8US8 - chains L and R of the 5 polymer chains in the assembly; structure by X-ray diffraction, 2.56 A resolution.

# Chain L
Name: B1E11K Fab A Kappa Light Chain
Organism: Homo sapiens
Notes: antibody fragment or engineered binder
Amino-acid sequence (215 residues; numbered 1 to 214 plus 1 insertion-coded residue; the number before each row is that of its first residue):
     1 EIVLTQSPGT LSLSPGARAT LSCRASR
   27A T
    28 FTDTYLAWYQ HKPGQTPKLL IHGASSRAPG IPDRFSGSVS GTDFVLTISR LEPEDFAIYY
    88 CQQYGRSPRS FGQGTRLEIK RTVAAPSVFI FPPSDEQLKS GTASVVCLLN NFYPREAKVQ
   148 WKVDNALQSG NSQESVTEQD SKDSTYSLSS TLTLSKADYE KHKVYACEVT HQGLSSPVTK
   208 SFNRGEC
Disordered / not traced: 213-214
Disulfides: Cys23-Cys88, Cys134-Cys194

# Chain R
Name: Ring-infected erythrocyte surface antigen peptide
Reference sequence: P13830 (RESA_PLAFF); residues 1-16 here correspond to UniProt positions 944-959 (UniProt number = residue number + 943)
Amino-acid sequence (19 residues; numbered 0 to 18; the number before each row is that of its first residue; numbering starts at 0):
     0 XEENVEENVE ENVEENVGG
Disordered / not traced: 18
Differences from the reference sequence: expression tag (0, 17-18)
Modified positions: ACA (6-aminohexanoic acid) at position 0

# Interface between chain L and chain R
Residue-residue contacts (13):
  Arg27(L) with Asn11(R)
  Tyr32(L) with Asn7(R)
  His49(L) with Glu1(R), salt bridge
  Tyr91(L) with Val4(R)
  Gly92(L) with Glu5(R); Asn7(R), hydrogen bond (backbone-side chain)
  Arg93(L) with Glu6(R); Asn7(R); Glu9(R), salt bridge
  Ser94(L) with Glu6(R), hydrogen bond (backbone-side chain)
  Arg96(L) with Val4(R), hydrogen bond (side chain-backbone); Glu5(R), hydrogen bond (side chain-backbone); Glu6(R), salt bridge
Also at the interface, not in a pair above, chain R (8 interface residues in all): Val8

# In short
Chain L and chain R each contribute 8 residues to their interface, with 4 hydrogen bonds and 3 salt bridges.
Polar pairs include His49(L)-Glu1(R), Arg93(L)-Glu9(R) and Arg96(L)-Glu6(R).
Here chain L is B1E11K Fab A Kappa Light Chain (Homo sapiens) and chain R is Ring-infected erythrocyte surface
antigen peptide. Entry 8US8 (Crystal structure of B1E11K malarial antibody in complex with RESA repeat
peptide) was determined by X-ray diffraction.
